Entry 7MT3 (electron microscopy, 2.80 A resolution); this record covers chains a and q of the 54 polymer chains in the assembly.

[Chain a]
Molecule: 16S rRNA
From: Mycobacterium tuberculosis H37Rv
Sequence (1537 nucleotides; each row starts with the number of its first residue):
     1 UUUUGUUUGGAGAGUUUGAUCCUGGCUCAGGACGAACGCUGGCGGCGUGC
    51 UUAACACAUGCAAGUCGAACGGAAAGGUCUCUUCGGAGAUACUCGAGUGG
   101 CGAACGGGUGAGUAACACGUGGGUGAUCUGCCCUGCACUUCGGGAUAAGC
   151 CUGGGAAACUGGGUCUAAUACCGGAUAGGACCACGGGAUGCAUGUCUUGU
   201 GGUGGAAAGCGCUUUAGCGGUGUGGGAUGAGCCCGCGGCCUAUCAGCUUG
   251 UUGGUGGGGUGACGGCCUACCAAGGCGACGACGGGUAGCCGGCCUGAGAG
   301 GGUGUCCGGCCACACUGGGACUGAGAUACGGCCCAGACUCCUACGGGAGG
   351 CAGCAGUGGGGAAUAUUGCACAAUGGGCGCAAGCCUGAUGCAGCGACGCC
   401 GCGUGGGGGAUGACGGCCUUCGGGUUGUAAACCUCUUUCACCAUCGACGA
   451 AGGUCCGGGUUCUCUCGGAUUGACGGUAGGUGGAGAAGAAGCACCGGCCA
   501 ACUACGUGCCAGCAGCCXCGGUAAUACGUAGGGUGCGAGCGUUGUCCGGA
   551 AUUACUGGGCGUAAAGAGCUCGUAGGUGGUUUGUCGCGUUGUUCGUGAAA
   601 UCUCACGGCUUAACUGUGAGCGUGCGGGCGAUACGGGCAGACUAGAGUAC
   651 UGCAGGGGAGACUGGAAUUCCUGGUGUAGCGGUGGAAUGCGCAGAUAUCA
   701 GGAGGAACACCGGUGGCGAAGGCGGGUCUCUGGGCAGUAACUGACGCUGA
   751 GGAGCGAAAGCGUGGGGAGCGAACAGGAUUAGAUACCCUGGUAGUCCACG
   801 CCGUAAACGGUGGGUACUAGGUGUGGGUUUCCUUCCUUGGGAUCCGUGCC
   851 GUAGCUAACGCAUUAAGUACCCCGCCUGGGGAGUACGGCCGCAAGGCUAA
   901 AACUCAAAGGAAUUGACGGGGGCCCGCACAAGCGGCGGAGCAUGUGGAUU
   951 AAUUCGAUGXAACGCGAAGAACCUUACCUGGGUUUGACAUGCACAGGACG
  1001 CGUCUAGAGAUAGGCGUUCCCUUGUGGCCUGUGUGCAGGUGGUGCAUGGC
  1051 UGUCGUCAGCUCGUGUCGUGAGAUGUUGGGUUAAGUCCCGCAACGAGCGC
  1101 AACCCUUGUCUCAUGUUGCCAGCACGUAAUGGUGGGGACUCGUGAGAGAC
  1151 UGCCGGGGUCAACUCGGAGGAAGGUGGGGAUGACGUCAAGUCAUCAUGCC
  1201 CCUUAUGUCCAGGGCUUCACACAUGCUACAAUGGCCGGUACAAAGGGCUG
  1251 CGAUGCCGCGAGGUUAAGCGAAUCCUUAAAAGCCGGUCUCAGUUCGGAUC
  1301 GGGGUCUGCAACUCGACCCCGUGAAGUCGGAGUCGCUAGUAAUCGCAGAU
  1351 CAGCAACGCUGCGGUGAAUACGUUCCCGGGCCUUGUACACACCGCCCGUC
  1401 ACGUCAUGAAAGUCGGUAACACCCGAAGCCAGUGGCCUAACCCUCGGGAG
  1451 GGAGCUGUCGAAGGUGGGAUCGGCGAUUGGGACGAAGUCGUAACAAGGUA
  1501 GCCGUACCGGAAGGUGCGGCUGGAUCACCUCCUUUCU
Unresolved in the structure: 1-7, 1527-1537
Modified residues: G7M (N7-methyl-guanosine-5'-monophosphate) at position 518, 2MG (2N-methylguanosine-5'-monophosphate) at position 959, 5MC (5-methylcytidine-5'-monophosphate) at position 960, 4OC (4n,o2'-methylcytidine-5'-monophosphate) at position 1395, UR3 (3-methyluridine-5'-monophoshate) at position 1491, MA6 (6N-dimethyladenosine-5'-monophoshate) at position 1511, MA6 (6N-dimethyladenosine-5'-monophoshate) at position 1512
Bound ions: Mg2+ site 1 near U15 (its only coordinating residue here); Mg2+ site 2 near G24 (its only coordinating residue here); Mg2+ site 3: U51, G110; Mg2+ site 4 near A56 (its only coordinating residue here); Mg2+ site 5 near G95 (its only coordinating residue here); Mg2+ site 6 near A104 (its only coordinating residue here); Mg2+ site 7 near C105 (its only coordinating residue here); Mg2+ site 8: A111, G112, G288; Mg2+ site 9 near A167 (its only coordinating residue here); Mg2+ site 10 near G205 (its only coordinating residue here); Mg2+ site 11 near A207 (its only coordinating residue here); Mg2+ site 12 near U255 (its only coordinating residue here); 56 more Mg2+ sites not listed

[Chain q]
Molecule: 30S ribosomal protein S17
From: Mycobacterium tuberculosis (strain ATCC 25618 / H37Rv)
Reference sequence: P9WH51 (RS17_MYCTU); residues 1-135 here = UniProt positions 1-135
Amino-acid sequence (135 residues; row label = number of the first residue in the row):
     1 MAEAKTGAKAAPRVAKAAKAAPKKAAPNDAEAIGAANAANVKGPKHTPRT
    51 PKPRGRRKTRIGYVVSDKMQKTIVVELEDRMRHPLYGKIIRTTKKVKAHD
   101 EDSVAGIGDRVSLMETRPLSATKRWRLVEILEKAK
Unresolved in the structure: 1-40

[Interface between chain a and chain q]
Contacting residue pairs (93):
  G122(a) / Lys-58(q)  hydrogen bond to the sugar
  G123(a) / Gly-55(q)  phosphate contact
  G123(a) / Arg-56(q)  sugar contact
  G123(a) / Arg-57(q)  hydrogen bond to the sugar
  G123(a) / Glu-115(q)  hydrogen bond to the sugar
  U124(a) / Arg-54(q)  salt bridge to the phosphate
  U124(a) / Gly-55(q)  phosphate contact
  U124(a) / Arg-57(q)  sugar contact
  G125(a) / Arg-54(q)  hydrogen bond to the base
  G125(a) / Arg-57(q)  sugar contact
  A126(a) / Arg-57(q)  salt bridge to the phosphate
  A126(a) / Arg-117(q)  salt bridge to the phosphate
  A126(a) / Pro-118(q)  base contact
  G135(a) / Gly-43(q)  sugar contact
  G135(a) / Pro-44(q)  sugar contact
  G135(a) / Lys-45(q)  base contact
  C136(a) / Val-41(q)  hydrogen bond to the phosphate
  C136(a) / Lys-42(q)  hydrogen bond to the phosphate
  C136(a) / Gly-43(q)  hydrogen bond to the phosphate
  C136(a) / Lys-45(q)  sugar contact
  A137(a) / Val-41(q)  phosphate contact
  G178(a) / Lys-45(q)  base contact
  G178(a) / His-46(q)  hydrogen bond to the base
  G179(a) / Lys-45(q)  base contact
  G179(a) / His-46(q)  hydrogen bond to the base
  C191(a) / Arg-54(q)  hydrogen bond to the base
  C191(a) / Gly-55(q)  hydrogen bond to the base
  C191(a) / Arg-57(q)  hydrogen bond to the base
  C191(a) / Met-114(q)  sugar contact
  C191(a) / Arg-126(q)  sugar contact
  A192(a) / Arg-57(q)  base contact
  A192(a) / Thr-116(q)  base contact
  A192(a) / Arg-126(q)  base contact
  U193(a) / Arg-117(q)  hydrogen bond to the base
  C196(a) / Arg-49(q)  hydrogen bond to the phosphate
  U197(a) / Arg-49(q)  salt bridge to the phosphate
  U198(a) / His-46(q)  salt bridge to the phosphate
  G224(a) / His-46(q)  sugar contact
  G224(a) / Thr-47(q)  hydrogen bond to the base
  G225(a) / Thr-47(q)  sugar contact
  G225(a) / Arg-49(q)  salt bridge to the phosphate
  G226(a) / Arg-49(q)  phosphate contact
  G226(a) / Thr-50(q)  phosphate contact
  C233(a) / Pro-118(q)  sugar contact
  C233(a) / Arg-124(q)  hydrogen bond to the sugar
  C234(a) / Arg-124(q)  salt bridge to the phosphate
  G235(a) / Lys-94(q)  sugar contact
  C236(a) / Lys-94(q)  phosphate contact
  G237(a) / Met-81(q)  phosphate contact
  U252(a) / Met-69(q)  sugar contact
  U252(a) / Thr-122(q)  hydrogen bond to the phosphate
  G253(a) / Met-69(q)  hydrogen bond to the sugar
  G253(a) / Gln-70(q)  hydrogen bond to the sugar
  G253(a) / Thr-72(q)  hydrogen bond to the phosphate
  G253(a) / Ser-120(q)  hydrogen bond to the phosphate
  G253(a) / Ala-121(q)  hydrogen bond to the phosphate
  G253(a) / Thr-122(q)  hydrogen bond to the phosphate
  G253(a) / Lys-123(q)  phosphate contact
  G254(a) / Gln-70(q)  sugar contact
  G254(a) / Ser-120(q)  phosphate contact
  G254(a) / Lys-123(q)  salt bridge to the phosphate
  C263(a) / Arg-117(q)  hydrogen bond to the phosphate
  C263(a) / Pro-118(q)  hydrogen bond to the sugar
  G264(a) / Arg-117(q)  salt bridge to the phosphate
  G264(a) / Pro-118(q)  sugar contact
  G264(a) / Leu-119(q)  sugar contact
  G264(a) / Ser-120(q)  hydrogen bond to the sugar
  G264(a) / Ala-121(q)  hydrogen bond to the sugar
  C266(a) / Ala-121(q)  phosphate contact
  A272(a) / Gln-70(q)  sugar contact
  G274(a) / Lys-68(q)  phosphate contact
  G274(a) / Met-69(q)  phosphate contact
  G275(a) / Ser-66(q)  hydrogen bond to the phosphate
  G275(a) / Met-69(q)  sugar contact
  G275(a) / Lys-97(q)  hydrogen bond to the phosphate
  C276(a) / Lys-95(q)  salt bridge to the phosphate
  C276(a) / Lys-97(q)  salt bridge to the phosphate
  C279(a) / Thr-92(q)  base contact
  C279(a) / Thr-93(q)  hydrogen bond to the base
  G300(a) / Leu-85(q)  phosphate contact
  C555(a) / Leu-85(q)  base contact
  C555(a) / Tyr-86(q)  sugar contact
  G576(a) / Lys-88(q)  hydrogen bond to the phosphate
  U577(a) / Lys-88(q)  salt bridge to the phosphate
  C587(a) / Arg-80(q)  base contact
  G588(a) / Arg-80(q)  sugar contact
  G588(a) / Ile-89(q)  sugar contact
  U589(a) / Arg-82(q)  salt bridge to the phosphate
  U590(a) / Arg-82(q)  salt bridge to the phosphate
  G627(a) / Arg-56(q)  phosphate contact
  G628(a) / Arg-56(q)  salt bridge to the phosphate
  G636(a) / Arg-80(q)  hydrogen bond to the sugar
  C638(a) / Tyr-63(q)  phosphate contact
Other interface residues (no listed pair), chain a (53 interface residues in all): G238, U255, G265, G626, G635, G637
Other interface residues (no listed pair), chain q (49 interface residues in all): Lys-71, Val-74, Pro-84, Arg-91, Glu-132

[Summary]
53 residues of chain a face 49 of chain q across their interface; the contacts include 32 hydrogen bonds and
15 salt bridges. Polar pairs include G125(a)/Arg-54(q), G178(a)/His-46(q) and G179(a)/His-46(q). U51(a) and
G110(a) coordinate Mg2+ site 3.
Here chain a is 16S rRNA (Mycobacterium tuberculosis H37Rv) and chain q is 30S ribosomal protein S17
(Mycobacterium tuberculosis (strain ATCC 25618 / H37Rv)). Entry 7MT3 (Mtb 70S with P/E tRNA) was determined by
electron microscopy (same publication as 7MSC, 7MSH, 7MSM, 7MSZ, 7MT2 and 7MT7).
